6UWZ - chains A and B of the 7 polymer chains in the assembly; structure by electron microscopy, 2.69 A resolution.

# Chain A
Protein: Acetylcholine receptor subunit alpha
Organism: Tetronarce californica
UniProt: P02710 (ACHA_TETCF); residues 1-437 here correspond to UniProt positions 25-461 (UniProt number = residue number + 24)
Sequence (437 residues; each row starts with the number of its first residue):
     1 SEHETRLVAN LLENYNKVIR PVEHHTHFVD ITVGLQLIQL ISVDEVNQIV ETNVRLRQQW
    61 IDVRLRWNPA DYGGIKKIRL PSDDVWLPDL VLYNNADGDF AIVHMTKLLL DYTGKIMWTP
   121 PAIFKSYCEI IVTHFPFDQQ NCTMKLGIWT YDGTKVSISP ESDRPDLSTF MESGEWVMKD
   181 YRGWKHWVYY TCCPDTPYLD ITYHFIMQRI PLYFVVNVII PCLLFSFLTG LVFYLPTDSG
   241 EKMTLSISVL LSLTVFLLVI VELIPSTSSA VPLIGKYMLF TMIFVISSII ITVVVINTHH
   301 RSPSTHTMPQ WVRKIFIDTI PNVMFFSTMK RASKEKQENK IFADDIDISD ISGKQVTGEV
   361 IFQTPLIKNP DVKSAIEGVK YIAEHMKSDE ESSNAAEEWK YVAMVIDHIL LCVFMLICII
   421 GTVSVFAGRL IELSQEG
Unresolved in the structure: 332-369, 434-437
Cystine bridges: Cys-128/Cys-142
Covalent attachments: glycan linked to Asn-141
What the authors report for this chain:
  - post-translational modification sites: Asn-141
  - contacts within the chain: Cys-192/Cys-193 (disulfide), Tyr-189/Pro-197
  - disease-associated variants - G153S, V156M: increased binding to ACh (citing earlier work)
  - disease-associated variants - V132L: decreased signaling (citing earlier work)
  - disease-associated variants - C418W: increased signaling (citing earlier work)
  - binding site for N-acetylglucosamine: Asn-141

# Chain B
Protein: Acetylcholine receptor subunit delta
Organism: Tetronarce californica
UniProt: P02718 (ACHD_TETCF); residues 1-501 here correspond to UniProt positions 22-522 (UniProt number = residue number + 21)
Sequence (501 residues; row label = number of the first residue in the row):
     1 VNEEERLIND LLIVNKYNKH VRPVKHNNEV VNIALSLTLS NLISLKETDE TLTSNVWMDH
    61 AWYDHRLTWN ASEYSDISIL RLPPELVWIP DIVLQNNNDG QYHVAYFCNV LVRPNGYVTW
   121 LPPAIFRSSC PINVLYFPFD WQNCSLKFTA LNYDANEITM DLMTDTIDGK DYPIEWIIID
   181 PEAFTENGEW EIIHKPAKKN IYPDKFPNGT NYQDVTFYLI IRRKPLFYVI NFITPCVLIS
   241 FLASLAFYLP AESGEKMSTA ISVLLAQAVF LLLTSQRLPE TALAVPLIGK YLMFIMSLVT
   301 GVIVNCGIVL NFHFRTPSTH VLSTRVKQIF LEKLPRILHM SRADESEQPD WQNDLKLRRS
   361 SSVGYISKAQ EYFNIKSRSE LMFEKQSERH GLVPRVTPRI GFGNNNENIA ASDQLHDEIK
   421 SGIDSTNYIV KQIKEKNAYD EEVGNWNLVG QTIDRLSMFI ITPVMVLGTI FIFVMGNFNH
   481 PPAKPFEGDP FDYSSDHPRC A
Unresolved in the structure: 1, 343-415, 501
Cystine bridges: Cys-130/Cys-144
Covalent attachments: N-acetylglucosamine (NAG) linked to Asn-70, Asn-143, Asn-208

# How chain A and chain B interact
Contacting residue pairs (118; chain A residue first):
  Asn-16(A) with Glu-5(B)
  Val-18(A) with Pro-83(B)
  Ile-19(A) with Asn-2(B); Glu-4(B); Glu-5(B); Ile-8(B), hydrophobic
  Arg-20(A) with Asn-2(B); Glu-4(B), salt bridge
  Val-22(A) with Asn-2(B)
  Glu-23(A) with Asn-2(B)
  His-25(A) with Asn-2(B); Glu-4(B); Ser-75(B); Asp-76(B); Ile-77(B)
  Asn-47(A) with Ile-43(B); Ser-44(B)
  Gln-48(A) with Thr-185(B); Glu-186(B), hydrogen bond (side chain-backbone); Asn-187(B); Gly-188(B)
  Ile-49(A) with Ile-43(B), hydrophobic
  Arg-64(A) with Glu-5(B), salt bridge
  Asp-89(A) with Tyr-106(B)
  Val-91(A) with Tyr-106(B), hydrophobic
  Tyr-93(A) with Ser-40(B)
  Asn-95(A) with Asn-41(B), hydrogen bond (backbone-side chain); Asn-55(B), hydrogen bond (backbone-side chain); Ile-125(B)
  Ala-96(A) with Asn-41(B); Ile-43(B); Asn-55(B); Ile-125(B)
  Asp-97(A) with Ile-125(B)
  Gly-98(A) with Ile-125(B)
  Phe-100(A) with Asn-55(B); Ala-105(B), hydrophobic; Pro-123(B), hydrophobic; Ala-124(B); Ile-125(B), hydrophobic
  Ala-101(A) with Tyr-106(B), hydrophobic
  Tyr-127(A) with Asn-41(B); Leu-42(B), hydrogen bond (side chain-backbone); Thr-185(B); Asn-187(B)
  Trp-149(A) with Trp-57(B); Cys-108(B); Leu-121(B), hydrogen bond (side chain-backbone); Pro-123(B)
  Thr-150(A) with Arg-81(B), hydrogen bond (backbone-side chain); Asn-109(B); Leu-111(B)
  Tyr-151(A) with Arg-81(B)
  Asp-152(A) with Arg-81(B), salt bridge
  Lys-155(A) with Arg-81(B)
  Gly-240(A) with Glu-255(B)
  Glu-241(A) with Glu-255(B), hydrogen bond (backbone-side chain)
  Lys-242(A) with Glu-255(B), hydrogen bond (backbone-side chain)
  Met-243(A) with Glu-255(B), hydrogen bond (backbone-side chain); Thr-259(B)
  Thr-244(A) with Glu-255(B)
  Ile-247(A) with Ser-262(B)
  Leu-250(A) with Ile-239(B), hydrophobic; Leu-242(B), hydrophobic
  Leu-251(A) with Ser-262(B); Ala-266(B)
  Thr-254(A) with Val-269(B); Phe-270(B)
  Leu-257(A) with Asn-231(B); Phe-270(B), hydrophobic
  Leu-258(A) with Val-269(B), hydrophobic; Leu-273(B), hydrophobic
  Val-261(A) with Arg-277(B)
  Pro-265(A) with Phe-227(B)
  Ser-266(A) with Phe-227(B); Arg-277(B), hydrogen bond
  Thr-267(A) with Gly-188(B), hydrogen bond (side chain-backbone); Phe-227(B)
  Ser-268(A) with Gly-188(B), hydrogen bond (backbone-backbone); Lys-224(B), hydrogen bond (side chain-backbone); Leu-226(B); Phe-227(B), hydrogen bond (side chain-backbone)
  Ser-269(A) with Gly-188(B), hydrogen bond (backbone-backbone)
  Ala-270(A) with Leu-226(B)
  Val-271(A) with Leu-226(B)
  Leu-279(A) with Ile-230(B); Thr-234(B)
  Ile-286(A) with Leu-238(B), hydrophobic; Leu-242(B)
  Ile-289(A) with Leu-242(B), hydrophobic
  Ile-290(A) with Leu-242(B), hydrophobic; Leu-245(B), hydrophobic
  Val-293(A) with Leu-245(B), hydrophobic; Leu-249(B), hydrophobic
  Ile-296(A) with Pro-250(B); Glu-255(B)
  Asn-297(A) with Tyr-248(B), hydrogen bond (side chain-backbone)
  His-300(A) with Pro-250(B); Glu-252(B)
  Arg-301(A) with Tyr-248(B)
  Pro-303(A) with Arg-342(B), hydrogen bond (backbone-side chain)
  Thr-305(A) with Ser-341(B); Arg-342(B); Leu-448(B)
  His-306(A) with Ser-341(B)
  Thr-307(A) with Arg-342(B)
  Asp-371(A) with Ile-423(B); Asn-427(B), hydrogen bond (backbone-side chain)
  Val-372(A) with Ile-423(B)
  Ser-374(A) with Asn-427(B)
  Ala-375(A) with Thr-426(B); Asn-427(B), hydrogen bond (backbone-side chain)
  Gly-378(A) with Val-430(B)
  Val-379(A) with Thr-426(B)
  Tyr-381(A) with Lys-434(B); Asn-437(B), hydrogen bond
  Ile-382(A) with Ile-433(B), hydrophobic
  His-385(A) with Asn-437(B), hydrogen bond
Other interface residues (no listed pair), chain A (76 interface residues in all): Asn-14, His-24, Val-46, Asn-94, Glu-129, Gly-275, Met-282, Ile-283, Ser-304
Other interface residues (no listed pair), chain B (73 interface residues in all): Glu-3, Ile-79, Leu-82, Leu-86, Arg-127, Glu-189, Phe-232, Pro-235, Ser-253, Leu-265, Leu-272, Gln-451

# Summary
76 residues of chain A and 73 residues of chain B are in contact; the contacts include 21 hydrogen bonds and 3
salt bridges. Among the polar pairs are Arg-20(A)/Glu-4(B), Arg-64(A)/Glu-5(B) and Asp-152(A)/Arg-81(B). The
paper reports a binding site for N-acetylglucosamine at Asn-141(A); G153S and V156M of chain A increase
binding to ACh; 4 substitutions were tested in all.
Chain A is Acetylcholine receptor subunit alpha and chain B is Acetylcholine receptor subunit delta, both from
Tetronarce californica; the structure, Cryo-EM structure of Torpedo acetylcholine receptor in complex with
alpha-bungarotoxin, was determined by electron microscopy.
